Entry 8BFL (electron microscopy, 4.10 A resolution (low resolution: residue-level contacts below are approximate; hydrogen-bond / salt-bridge calls are withheld)); this record covers chains D and e of the 42 polymer chains in the assembly.

# Chain D (and e)
Protein: Major head protein
From: Klebsiella phage vB_KpM_FBKp24
Notes: chain e of this document is another copy of the same molecule, construct and numbering; everything in this record applies to it too
Reference sequence: A0A7U0GBA8 (A0A7U0GBA8_9CAUD); residues 28-597 here correspond to UniProt positions 193-762 (UniProt number = residue number + 165)
Sequence (570 residues; row label = number of the first residue in the row):
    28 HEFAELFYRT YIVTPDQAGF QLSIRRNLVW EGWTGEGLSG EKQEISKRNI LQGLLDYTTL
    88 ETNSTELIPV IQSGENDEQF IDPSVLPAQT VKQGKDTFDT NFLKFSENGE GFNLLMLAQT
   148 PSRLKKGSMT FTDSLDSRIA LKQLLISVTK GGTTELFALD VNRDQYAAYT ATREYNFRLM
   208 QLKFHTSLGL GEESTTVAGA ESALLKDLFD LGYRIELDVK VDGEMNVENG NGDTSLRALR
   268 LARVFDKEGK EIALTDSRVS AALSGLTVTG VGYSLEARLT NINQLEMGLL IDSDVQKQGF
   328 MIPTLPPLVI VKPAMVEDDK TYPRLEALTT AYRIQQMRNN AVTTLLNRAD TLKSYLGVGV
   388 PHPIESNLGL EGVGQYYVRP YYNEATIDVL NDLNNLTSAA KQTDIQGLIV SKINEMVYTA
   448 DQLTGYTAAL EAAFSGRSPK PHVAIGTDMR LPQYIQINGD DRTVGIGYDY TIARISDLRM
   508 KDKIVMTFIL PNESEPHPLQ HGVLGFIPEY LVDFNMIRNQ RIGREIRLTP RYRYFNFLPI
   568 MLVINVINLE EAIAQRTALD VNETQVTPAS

# Interface between chain D and chain e
Contacting residue pairs (33):
  Q99(D) with L65(e)
  E102(D) with L65(e); S66(e)
  Q106(D) with G67(e); E68(e)
  G138(D) with E68(e)
  N140(D) with K69(e)
  M143(D) with L65(e); S66(e); G67(e); E68(e)
  Q146(D) with E63(e); L65(e)
  G154(D) with E63(e)
  S155(D) with E63(e)
  M156(D) with W60(e); E63(e)
  T157(D) with W60(e)
  F158(D) with W60(e)
  D160(D) with W60(e)
  T199(D) with K324(e)
  E201(D) with K324(e)
  Y202(D) with Q323(e); K324(e)
  N203(D) with V322(e); K324(e)
  F204(D) with D321(e); V322(e); K324(e)
  N253(D) with E71(e)
  N256(D) with E71(e)
  N258(D) with Q70(e); E71(e)
Other interface residues (no listed pair), chain D (28 interface residues in all): N103, E105, E137, F139, L151, T159, R200
Other interface residues (no listed pair), chain e (14 interface residues in all): S320

# Overview
Chain D and chain e form an interface of 28 and 14 residues respectively.
Both chains are Major head protein (Klebsiella phage vB_KpM_FBKp24). Entry 8BFL (Jumbo Phage phi-kp24 empty
capsid hexamers) was determined by electron microscopy (same publication as 8AU1 and 8BFK).
